Entry 5W5H (X-ray diffraction, 2.79 A resolution); this record covers chains C and D of the 4 polymer chains in the assembly.

# Chain C
Molecule: Interferon-induced protein with tetratricopeptide repeats 1
From: Homo sapiens
UniProtKB: P09914 (IFIT1_HUMAN); numbering as in UniProt (aligned over 1-478)
Chain sequence (479 residues; numbered 0 to 478; the number before each row is that of its first residue; numbering starts at 0):
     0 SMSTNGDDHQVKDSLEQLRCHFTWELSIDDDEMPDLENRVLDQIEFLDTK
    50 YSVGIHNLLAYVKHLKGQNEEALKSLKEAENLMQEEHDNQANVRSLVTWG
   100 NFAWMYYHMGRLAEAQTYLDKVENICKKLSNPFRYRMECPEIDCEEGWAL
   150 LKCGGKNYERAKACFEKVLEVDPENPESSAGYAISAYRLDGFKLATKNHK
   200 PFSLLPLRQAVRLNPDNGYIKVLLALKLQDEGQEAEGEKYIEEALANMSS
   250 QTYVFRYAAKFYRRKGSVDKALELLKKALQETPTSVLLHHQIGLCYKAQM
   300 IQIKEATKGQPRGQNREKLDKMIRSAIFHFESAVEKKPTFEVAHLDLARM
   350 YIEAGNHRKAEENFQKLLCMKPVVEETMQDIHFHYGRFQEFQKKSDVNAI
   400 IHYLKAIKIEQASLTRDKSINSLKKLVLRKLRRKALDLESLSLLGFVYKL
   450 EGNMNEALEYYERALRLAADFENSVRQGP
Disordered / not traced: 0-8, 85-89, 305-314, 470-478
Sequence notes: expression tag (0)
UniProt features mapped onto this chain:
  - binding site (mRNA): Trp147
  - binding site (RNA): Gly190, Lys259, His289, Gln290, Lys336
  - mutagenesis: Asp34 (D34A: Abolishes PPP-RNA-binding), Arg38 (R38A: Loss of capped RNA-binding; R38M: Abolishes PPP-RNA-binding), Gln42 (Q42A: Decreased capped RNA-binding. Decreased translation inhibition of viral RNAs lacking 2'-O-methylation of the 5' cap; Q42E: Reduced PPP-RNA-binding. Decreased capped RNA-binding ...), Leu46 (L46A: Decreased capped RNA-binding. Decreased translation inhibition of viral RNAs lacking 2'-O-methylation of the 5' cap), Thr48 (T48A: No effect on capped RNA-binding), Trp147 (W147F: Decreased capped RNA-binding. Decreased translation inhibition of viral RNAs lacking 2'-O-methylation of the 5' cap; W147M: Loss of capped RNA-binding ...), Lys151 (K151M: Loss of capped RNA-binding. Loss of translation inhibition of viral RNAs lacking 2'-O-methylation of the 5' cap), Tyr157 (Y157F: Reduced PPP-RNA-binding. Reduced capped RNA-binding. Loss of capped RNA-binding and decreased translation inhibition of viral RNAs lacking 2'-O-methylation of the 5' cap ...), Glu176 (E176A: Decreased capped RNA-binding. Decreased translation inhibition of viral RNAs lacking 2'-O-methylation of the 5' cap), Arg187 (R187A: Loss of capped RNA-binding. Loss of translation inhibition of viral RNAs lacking 2'-O-methylation of the 5' cap; R187H: Abolishes PPP-RNA-binding. Loss of capped RNA-binding ...), Asn216 (N216A: No effect on capped RNA-binding; N216D: No effect on capped RNA-binding), Tyr218 (Y218A: Decreased capped RNA-binding. Decreased translation inhibition of viral RNAs lacking 2'-O-methylation of the 5' cap), 3 further mutagenesis entries in UniProt

# Chain D
Molecule: 4-nt RNA strand
Sequence (4 nucleotides; numbered 1 to 4; the number before each row is that of its first residue):
     1 XAAA
Modified residues: GTA (p1-7-methylguanosine-P3-adenosine-5',5'-triphosphate) at position 1

# Interface between chain C and chain D
Residue-residue contacts (43; chain C residue first):
  Arg38(C) - GTA_1(D)
  Gln42(C) - GTA_1(D)
  Leu46(C) - GTA_1(D)
  Thr48(C) - GTA_1(D)
  Trp147(C) - GTA_1(D)
  Leu150(C) - GTA_1(D)
  Lys151(C) - GTA_1(D)
  Gly154(C) - GTA_1(D)
  Tyr157(C) - GTA_1(D)
  Ile183(C) - GTA_1(D)
  Tyr186(C) - A2(D)  phosphate contact
  Arg187(C) - GTA_1(D)
  Arg187(C) - A2(D)  salt bridge to the phosphate
  Gly190(C) - A4(D)  hydrogen bond to the base
  Phe191(C) - GTA_1(D)
  Leu193(C) - A4(D)  base contact
  Ala194(C) - A4(D)  base contact
  Asn216(C) - GTA_1(D)
  Tyr218(C) - GTA_1(D)
  Ile219(C) - GTA_1(D)
  Tyr252(C) - GTA_1(D)
  Arg255(C) - GTA_1(D)
  Tyr256(C) - GTA_1(D)
  Tyr256(C) - A2(D)  hydrogen bond to the phosphate
  Lys259(C) - A3(D)  salt bridge to the phosphate
  Arg262(C) - A3(D)  salt bridge to the phosphate
  Arg262(C) - A4(D)  salt bridge to the phosphate
  Leu286(C) - GTA_1(D)
  Leu286(C) - A2(D)  sugar contact
  His289(C) - A2(D)  hydrogen bond to the sugar
  His289(C) - A3(D)  sugar contact
  Gln290(C) - A2(D)  hydrogen bond to the phosphate
  Gln290(C) - A3(D)  hydrogen bond to the phosphate
  Leu293(C) - A3(D)  sugar contact
  Lys336(C) - A2(D)  hydrogen bond to the base
  Phe339(C) - A2(D)  stacking on the base
  Val341(C) - A2(D)  base contact
  Val341(C) - A3(D)  base contact
  Leu344(C) - A3(D)  base contact
  Asp345(C) - A3(D)  hydrogen bond to the sugar
  Val372(C) - GTA_1(D)
  Val373(C) - GTA_1(D)
  Asp379(C) - A3(D)  hydrogen bond to the base
Other interface residues (no listed pair), chain C (43 interface residues in all): Tyr50, Gly153, Val285, Thr338, Glu340, Thr376, Leu413

# Overview
43 residues of chain C and 4 residues of chain D are in contact, with 8 hydrogen bonds, 4 salt bridges and 1
aromatic stacking contact. Among the polar pairs are Gly190(C)-A4(D), Lys336(C)-A2(D) and Asp379(C)-A3(D).
Chain C is Interferon-induced protein with tetratricopeptide repeats 1 (Homo sapiens) and chain D is a 4-nt
RNA strand; the structure, Human IFIT1 dimer with m7Gppp-AAAA, was determined by X-ray diffraction.
